Entry 8OSV (X-ray diffraction, 1.28 A resolution); this record covers chain A.

[Chain A]
Protein: GdmF
Organism: Streptomyces hygroscopicus
UniProtKB: Q84G21 (Q84G21_STRHY); residue numbers follow UniProt; this construct covers 1-257
Amino-acid sequence (263 residues; each row starts with the number of its first residue; numbers below 1 keep their minus sign (His-5 is residue -5)):
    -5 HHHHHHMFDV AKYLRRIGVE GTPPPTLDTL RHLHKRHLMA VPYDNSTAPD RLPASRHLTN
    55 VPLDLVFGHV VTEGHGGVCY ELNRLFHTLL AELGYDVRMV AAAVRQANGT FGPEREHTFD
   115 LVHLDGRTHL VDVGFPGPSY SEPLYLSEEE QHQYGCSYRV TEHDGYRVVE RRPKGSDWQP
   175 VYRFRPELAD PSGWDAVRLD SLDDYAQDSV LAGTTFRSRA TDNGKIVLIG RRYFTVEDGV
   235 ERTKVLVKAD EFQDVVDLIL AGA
Unresolved in the structure: -5 to -1, 194-203
Sequence notes: expression tag (-5 to 0)
Covalently attached groups: N-(2-sulfanylethyl)ethanamide (W0K) linked to Cys73
Residues lining bound ligands: N-(2-sulfanylethyl)ethanamide (W0K): Tyr37, Val72, Tyr74, Val98, Glu110, His111, Gly128, Phe129, Pro130, Phe210
From the paper describing this entry:
  - binding site for N-(2-sulfanylethyl)ethanamide: Tyr37, Val72, Cys73, Tyr74, Val98, His111, Phe129, Pro130
  - catalytic residues: Cys73

[In short]
Covalently linked N-(2-sulfanylethyl)ethanamide: at Cys73. The paper reports the catalytic residue Cys73; a
binding site for N-(2-sulfanylethyl)ethanamide at Tyr37, Val72 and Cys73 among others.
Chain A is GdmF (Streptomyces hygroscopicus); the structure, Structural and functional studies of geldanamycin
amide synthase ShGdmF, was determined by X-ray diffraction, deposited together with 8BTM, 8OSZ and 8OOM.
